PDB entry 5M3F | electron microscopy, 3.80 A resolution | chains D and G of the 17 polymer chains in the assembly

# Chain D
Protein: DNA-directed RNA polymerase I subunit RPA14
From: Saccharomyces cerevisiae
UniProt: P50106 (RPA14_YEAST); numbering as in UniProt (aligned over 1-137)
Chain sequence (137 residues; numbered 1 to 137; the number before each row is that of its first residue):
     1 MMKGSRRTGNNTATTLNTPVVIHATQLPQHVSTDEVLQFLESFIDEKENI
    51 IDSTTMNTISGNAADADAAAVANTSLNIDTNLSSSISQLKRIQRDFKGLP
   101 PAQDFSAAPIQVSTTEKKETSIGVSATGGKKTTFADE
Disordered / not traced: 1-11, 49-79, 97-137
Curated features (UniProtKB/Swiss-Prot):
  - modified residue: Ser121 (Phosphoserine)

# Chain G
Protein: DNA-directed RNA polymerase I subunit RPA43
From: Saccharomyces cerevisiae
UniProt: P46669 (RPA43_YEAST); residues 1-326 here = UniProt positions 1-326
Chain sequence (326 residues; row label = number of the first residue in the row):
     1 MSQVKRANENRETARFIKKHKKQVTNPIDEKNGTSNCIVRVPIALYVSLA
    51 PMYLENPLQGVMKQHLNPLVMKYNNKVGGVVLGYEGLKILDADPLSKEDT
   101 SEKLIKITPDTPFGFTWCHVNLYVWQPQVGDVLEGYIFIQSASHIGLLIH
   151 DAFNASIKKNNIPVDWTFVHNDVEEDADVINTDENNGNNNNEDNKDSNGG
   201 SNSLGKFSFGNRSLGHWVDSNGEPIDGKLRFTVRNVHTTGRVVSVDGTLI
   251 SDADEEGNGYNSSRSQAESLPIVSNKKIVFDDEVSIENKESHKELDLPEV
   301 KEDNGSEIVYEENTSESNDGESSDSD
Disordered / not traced: 1-13, 171-214, 251-326
Curated features (UniProtKB/Swiss-Prot):
  - modified residue (Phosphoserine): Ser244, Ser251, Ser265, Ser269, Ser285

# How chain D and chain G interact
Contacting residue pairs - 71 pairs, chain D then chain G:
  Thr15(D) with Ser48(G), hydrogen bond (backbone-side chain); His65(G)
  Leu16(D) with Ser48(G); Gln64(G), hydrogen bond (backbone-side chain); His65(G); Phe113(G), hydrophobic
  Asn17(D) with Gln64(G); His65(G)
  Thr18(D) with His65(G)
  Pro19(D) with Leu45(G), hydrophobic; Tyr46(G); Val47(G), hydrophobic; His65(G)
  Val20(D) with Tyr46(G), hydrogen bond (backbone-backbone); Phe115(G), hydrophobic
  Val21(D) with Leu45(G); Tyr46(G), hydrogen bond (backbone-backbone); Lys76(G); Trp117(G), hydrophobic
  Ile22(D) with Ile43(G), hydrophobic; Ala44(G); Lys76(G), hydrogen bond (backbone-side chain)
  His23(D) with Ile43(G); Ala44(G), hydrogen bond (backbone-backbone)
  Ala24(D) with Val41(G), hydrophobic; Pro42(G); Ile43(G), hydrophobic
  Thr25(D) with Pro42(G), hydrogen bond (backbone-backbone); Ile43(G); Ala44(G)
  Gln26(D) with Val41(G); Pro42(G)
  Pro28(D) with Val24(G); Val39(G), hydrophobic; Arg40(G)
  Gln29(D) with Val39(G); Arg40(G), hydrogen bond (backbone-backbone)
  His30(D) with Thr25(G); Asn26(G), hydrogen bond; Pro27(G); Asn36(G), hydrogen bond (side chain-backbone); Ile38(G); Val39(G)
  Val31(D) with Asn36(G), hydrogen bond (backbone-side chain); Ile38(G), hydrogen bond (backbone-backbone); Val39(G); Arg40(G)
  Val36(D) with Ile38(G), hydrophobic
  Phe39(D) with Gly83(G); Tyr84(G); Glu85(G); Tyr123(G), hydrophobic
  Phe43(D) with Val70(G), hydrophobic; Leu82(G); Gly83(G); Tyr84(G)
  Lys47(D) with Met62(G); Asn67(G); Tyr84(G), hydrogen bond
  Leu82(D) with Asn67(G)
  Ser85(D) with Val70(G)
  Gln88(D) with Met71(G)
  Leu89(D) with Leu82(G)
  Arg91(D) with Asp151(G)
  Ile92(D) with His150(G); Ala152(G), hydrophobic; Phe153(G), hydrophobic
  Asp95(D) with Tyr136(G); His150(G)
  Phe96(D) with Ile38(G), hydrophobic; His150(G)
Also at the interface, not in a pair above, chain D (30 interface residues in all): Leu27, Glu46
Also at the interface, not in a pair above, chain G (40 interface residues in all): Gln23, Pro68, Asn74, Gln126

# In short
30 residues of chain D and 40 residues of chain G are in contact, with 13 hydrogen bonds. Among the polar
pairs are Thr15(D)-Ser48(G), Leu16(D)-Gln64(G) and Ile22(D)-Lys76(G).
Chain D is DNA-directed RNA polymerase I subunit RPA14 and chain G is DNA-directed RNA polymerase I subunit
RPA43, both from Saccharomyces cerevisiae; the structure, Yeast RNA polymerase I elongation complex at 3.8A,
was determined by electron microscopy, deposited together with 5M3M.
